PDB entry 9II3 | electron microscopy, 3.90 A resolution | chains R and B of the 4 polymer chains in the assembly

== Chain R (and B) ==
Protein: Metabotropic glutamate receptor 3
Organism: Homo sapiens
Notes: chain B of this document is another copy of the same molecule, construct and numbering; everything in this record applies to it too
UniProtKB: Q14832 (GRM3_HUMAN); residues 1-879 here = UniProt positions 1-879
Chain sequence (879 residues; each row starts with the number of its first residue):
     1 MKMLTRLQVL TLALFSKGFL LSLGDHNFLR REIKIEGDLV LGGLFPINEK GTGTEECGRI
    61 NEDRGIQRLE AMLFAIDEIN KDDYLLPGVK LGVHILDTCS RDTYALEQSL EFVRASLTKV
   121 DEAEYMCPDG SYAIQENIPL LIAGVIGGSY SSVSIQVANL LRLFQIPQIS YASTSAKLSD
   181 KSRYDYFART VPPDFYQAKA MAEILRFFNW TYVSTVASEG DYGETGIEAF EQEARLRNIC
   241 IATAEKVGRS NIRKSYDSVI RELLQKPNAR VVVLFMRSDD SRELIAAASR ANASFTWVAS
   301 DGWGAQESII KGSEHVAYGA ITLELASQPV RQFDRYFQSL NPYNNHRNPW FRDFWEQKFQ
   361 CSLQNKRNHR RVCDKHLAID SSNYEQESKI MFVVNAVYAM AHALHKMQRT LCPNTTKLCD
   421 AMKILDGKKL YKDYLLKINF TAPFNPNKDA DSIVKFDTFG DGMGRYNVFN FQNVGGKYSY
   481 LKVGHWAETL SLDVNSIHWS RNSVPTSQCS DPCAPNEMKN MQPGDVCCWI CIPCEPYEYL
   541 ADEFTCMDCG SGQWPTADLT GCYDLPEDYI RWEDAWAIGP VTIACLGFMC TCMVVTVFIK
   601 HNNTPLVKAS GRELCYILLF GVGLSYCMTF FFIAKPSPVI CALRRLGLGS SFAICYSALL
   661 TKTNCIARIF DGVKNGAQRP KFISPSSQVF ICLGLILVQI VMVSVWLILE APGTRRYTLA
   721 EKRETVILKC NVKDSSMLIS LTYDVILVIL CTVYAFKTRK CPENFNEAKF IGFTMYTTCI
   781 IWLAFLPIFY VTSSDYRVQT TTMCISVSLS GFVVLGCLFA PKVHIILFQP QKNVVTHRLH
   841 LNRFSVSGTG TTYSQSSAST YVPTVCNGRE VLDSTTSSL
Disordered / not traced: 1-29, 50-56, 122-128, 838-855, 865-879 (chain B: 1-29, 50-56, 122-128, 672-680, 835-879)
Modified residues: Ser856, Ser857, Ser859 (phosphoserine; SEP); Thr860 (phosphothreonine; TPO)
Disulfides: Cys57-Cys99, Cys361-Cys373, Cys412-Cys419, Cys509-Cys528, Cys513-Cys531, Cys534-Cys546, Cys549-Cys562, Cys641-Cys730
Glycans and other covalent adducts: N-acetylglucosamine (NAG) linked to Asn209
Ligand contacts: glutamic acid (GLU): Arg64, Arg68, Ser149, Tyr150, Ser151, Ala172, Ser173, Thr174, Tyr222, Gly302, Glu387, Lys389
Swiss-Prot annotation at these positions:
  - binding site (L-glutamate): Ser151, Ala172 to Thr174, Tyr222, Asp301, Lys389
  - glycosylation (N-linked (GlcNAc...) asparagine): Asn209, Asn292, Asn414, Asn439

== How chain R and chain B interact ==
Pairs across the interface - 37 pairs, chain R then chain B:
  Leu106(R) - Leu163(B)
  Leu110(R) - Leu117(B)  hydrophobic
  Leu110(R) - Phe164(B)  hydrophobic
  Leu117(R) - Leu110(B)
  Leu117(R) - Arg114(B)
  Leu117(R) - Leu117(B)  hydrophobic
  Asp121(R) - Arg114(B)
  Asp129(R) - Gln135(B)
  Asp129(R) - Glu136(B)  hydrogen bond (backbone-backbone)
  Gly130(R) - Ala133(B)
  Gly130(R) - Ile134(B)
  Ser131(R) - Tyr132(B)
  Ser131(R) - Ala133(B)  hydrogen bond (backbone-backbone)
  Ala133(R) - Gly130(B)
  Ala133(R) - Ser131(B)  hydrogen bond (backbone-backbone)
  Ile134(R) - Asp129(B)
  Ile134(R) - Ile134(B)  hydrophobic
  Gln135(R) - Asp129(B)
  Glu136(R) - Asp129(B)
  Asn159(R) - Leu163(B)
  Leu160(R) - Leu163(B)  hydrophobic
  Leu163(R) - Leu106(B)
  Leu163(R) - Asn159(B)
  Leu163(R) - Leu160(B)  hydrophobic
  Leu163(R) - Leu163(B)  hydrophobic
  Phe164(R) - Leu110(B)  hydrophobic
  Arg183(R) - Lys177(B)
  Arg183(R) - Arg183(B)
  Arg183(R) - Tyr184(B)  hydrogen bond
  Arg612(R) - Ile683(B)
  Arg612(R) - Ser686(B)
  Glu613(R) - Ser686(B)  hydrogen bond
  Pro685(R) - Pro685(B)
  Pro685(R) - Ser686(B)
  Ser686(R) - Glu613(B)
  Leu693(R) - Leu693(B)  hydrophobic
  Leu697(R) - Phe620(B)  hydrophobic
Interface residues without a listed pair, chain R (30 interface residues in all): Val113, Arg114, Tyr132, Gln156, Arg162, Asp180, Tyr184, Ile708
Interface residues without a listed pair, chain B (30 interface residues in all): Val113, Gln156, Arg162, Val639, Leu643

== Summary ==
The chain R/chain B interface involves 30 residues from each chain, with 5 hydrogen bonds. Among the polar
pairs are Arg183(R)-Tyr184(B), Glu613(R)-Ser686(B) and Asp129(R)-Glu136(B). Chain R binds glutamic acid.
N-acetylglucosamine is covalently linked to Asn209(R). UniProt lists 7 L-glutamate-binding residues on chain
R.
Both chains are Metabotropic glutamate receptor 3 (Homo sapiens). Entry 9II3 (Cryo-EM Structure of the 2:1
Complex of mGlu3 and beta-arrestin1) was determined by electron microscopy together with 9II2 from the same
study.
